Entry 6NS2 (X-ray diffraction, 2.79 A resolution); this record covers chain A.

# Chain A
Molecule: lipoxygenase
Organism: Gibberella zeae (strain PH-1 / ATCC MYA-4620 / FGSC 9075 / NRRL 31084)
Notes: EC 1.13.11.-
UniProtKB: I1REW2 (I1REW2_GIBZE); residues 1-745 here = UniProt positions 1-745
Sequence (769 residues; each row starts with the number of its first residue; numbers below 1 keep their minus sign (Met-23 is residue -23)):
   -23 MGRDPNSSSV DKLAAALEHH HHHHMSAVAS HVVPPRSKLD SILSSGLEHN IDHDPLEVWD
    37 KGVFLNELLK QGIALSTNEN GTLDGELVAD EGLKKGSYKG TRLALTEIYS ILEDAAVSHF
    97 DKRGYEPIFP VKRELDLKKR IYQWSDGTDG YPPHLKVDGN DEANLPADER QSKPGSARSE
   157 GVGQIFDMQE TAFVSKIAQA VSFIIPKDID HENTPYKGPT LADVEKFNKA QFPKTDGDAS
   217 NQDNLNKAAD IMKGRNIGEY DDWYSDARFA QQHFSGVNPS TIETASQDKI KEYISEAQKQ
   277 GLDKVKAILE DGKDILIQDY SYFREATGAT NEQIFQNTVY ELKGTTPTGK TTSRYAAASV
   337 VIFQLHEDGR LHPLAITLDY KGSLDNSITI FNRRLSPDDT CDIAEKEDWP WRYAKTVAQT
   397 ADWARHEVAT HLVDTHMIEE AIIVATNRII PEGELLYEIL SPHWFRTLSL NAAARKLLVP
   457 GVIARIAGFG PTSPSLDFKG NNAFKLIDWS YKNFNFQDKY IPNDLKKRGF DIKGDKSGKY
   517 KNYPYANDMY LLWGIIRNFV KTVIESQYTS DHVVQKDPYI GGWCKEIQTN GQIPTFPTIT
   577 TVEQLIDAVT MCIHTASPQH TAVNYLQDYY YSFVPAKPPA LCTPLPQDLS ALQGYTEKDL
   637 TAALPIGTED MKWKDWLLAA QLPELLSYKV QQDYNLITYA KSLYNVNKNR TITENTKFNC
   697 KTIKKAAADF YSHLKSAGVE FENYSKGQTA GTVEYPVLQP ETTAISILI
Not modelled in the structure: -23 to 99, 211-222
Differences from the reference sequence: expression tag (-23 to 0)
Bound ions: Fe2+: His407, His412, His596, Ile745
From the paper describing this entry:
  - Fe2+ coordination: His407, His412, His596, Asn600, Ile745
  - conformationally variable residues: Gly100, Asn600, Ser678 to Ile688

# In short
His407, His412, His596 and Ile745 form the Fe2+ site. The paper reports Fe2+ coordination by His407, His412
and His596 among others; conformational variability at Gly100, Asn600 and Ser678.
Chain A is lipoxygenase (Gibberella zeae (strain PH-1 / ATCC MYA-4620 / FGSC 9075 / NRRL 31084)); the
structure, Crystal structure of fungal lipoxygenase from Fusarium graminearum. P212121 crystal form, was
determined by X-ray diffraction (same publication as 6NS3, 6NS4, 6NS5 and 6NS6).
